2WKT - chains C and D of the 4 polymer chains in the assembly; structure by X-ray diffraction, 2.00 A resolution.

[Chain C]
Molecule: Acetyl-CoA acetyltransferase
Source organism: Zoogloea ramigera
Notes: EC 2.3.1.9
Reference sequence: P07097 (THIL_ZOORA); the construct has insertions or renumbered stretches relative to UniProt, so the offset changes along the chain: 1-10 = UniProt 2-11; 12-392 = UniProt 12-392
Amino-acid sequence (392 residues; each row starts with the number of its first residue):
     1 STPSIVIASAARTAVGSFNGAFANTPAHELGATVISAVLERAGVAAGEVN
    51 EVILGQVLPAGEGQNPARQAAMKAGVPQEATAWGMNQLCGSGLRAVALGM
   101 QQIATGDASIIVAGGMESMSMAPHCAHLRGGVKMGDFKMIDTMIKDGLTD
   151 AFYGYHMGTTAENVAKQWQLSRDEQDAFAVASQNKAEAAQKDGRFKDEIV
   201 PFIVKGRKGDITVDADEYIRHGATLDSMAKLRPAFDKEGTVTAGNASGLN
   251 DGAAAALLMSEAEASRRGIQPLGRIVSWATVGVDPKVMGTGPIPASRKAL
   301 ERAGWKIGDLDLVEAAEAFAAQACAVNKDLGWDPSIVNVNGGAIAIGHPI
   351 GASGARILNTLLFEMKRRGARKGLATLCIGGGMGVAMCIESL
Not modelled in the structure: 1-3
Sequence notes: engineered mutation Ala-316 (Asn in P07097)
Ligand contacts: coenzyme A (COA): Cys-89, Leu-148, His-156, Met-157, Gln-183, Arg-220, Ser-227, Met-228, Leu-231, Ala-234, Phe-235, Ala-243, Gly-244, Ala-246, Ser-247, Gly-248, Leu-249, Met-288, Ala-318, Phe-319, His-348, Cys-378

[Chain D]
Molecule: Acetyl-CoA acetyltransferase
Source organism: Zoogloea ramigera
Notes: EC 2.3.1.9
Reference sequence: P07097 (THIL_ZOORA); the construct has insertions or renumbered stretches relative to UniProt, so the offset changes along the chain: 1-10 = UniProt 2-11; 12-392 = UniProt 12-392
Amino-acid sequence (392 residues; each row starts with the number of its first residue):
     1 STPSIVIASAARTAVGSFNGAFANTPAHELGATVISAVLERAGVAAGEVN
    51 EVILGQVLPAGEGQNPARQAAMKAGVPQEATAWGMNQLCGSGLRAVALGM
   101 QQIATGDASIIVAGGMESMSMAPHCAHLRGGVKMGDFKMIDTMIKDGLTD
   151 AFYGYHMGTTAENVAKQWQLSRDEQDAFAVASQNKAEAAQKDGRFKDEIV
   201 PFIVKGRKGDITVDADEYIRHGATLDSMAKLRPAFDKEGTVTAGNASGLN
   251 DGAAAALLMSEAEASRRGIQPLGRIVSWATVGVDPKVMGTGPIPASRKAL
   301 ERAGWKIGDLDLVEAAEAFAAQACAVNKDLGWDPSIVNVNGGAIAIGHPI
   351 GASGARILNTLLFEMKRRGARKGLATLCIGGGMGVAMCIESL
Not modelled in the structure: 1-3
Sequence notes: engineered mutation Ala-316 (Asn in P07097)
Modified / non-standard residues: Cys-89 (s-hydroxycysteine; CSO)
Ligand contacts: coenzyme A (COA): Cys-89, Leu-148, His-156, Met-157, Arg-220, Ser-227, Met-228, Leu-231, Phe-235, Thr-242, Ala-243, Gly-244, Ala-246, Ser-247, Gly-248, Leu-249, Met-288, Ala-318, Phe-319, His-348, Cys-378

[Interface between chain C and chain D]
Contacting residue pairs - 145 pairs, chain C then chain D:
  Phe-18(C) / Arg-129(D)
  Asn-19(C) / Arg-129(D)
  Glu-51(C) / Arg-94(D)  salt bridge
  Glu-51(C) / Thr-280(D)
  Ala-60(C) / Ala-60(D)  hydrophobic
  Ala-60(C) / Asp-146(D)
  Gly-61(C) / Asp-146(D)  hydrogen bond (backbone-side chain)
  Glu-62(C) / Asp-146(D)  hydrogen bond (backbone-side chain)
  Gly-63(C) / Lys-145(D)
  Gly-63(C) / Asp-146(D)  hydrogen bond (backbone-side chain)
  Gln-64(C) / Leu-88(D)
  Gln-64(C) / Lys-145(D)  hydrogen bond (backbone-backbone)
  Gln-64(C) / Asp-146(D)
  Gln-64(C) / Gly-147(D)  hydrogen bond (side chain-backbone)
  Gln-64(C) / Leu-148(D)
  Gln-64(C) / Thr-149(D)
  Gln-64(C) / Asp-150(D)
  Gln-64(C) / Met-157(D)  hydrogen bond
  Gln-64(C) / Gly-380(D)
  Gln-64(C) / Gly-381(D)
  Asn-65(C) / Asn-86(D)
  Asn-65(C) / Met-383(D)
  Arg-68(C) / Phe-152(D)
  Arg-68(C) / Val-283(D)  hydrogen bond (side chain-backbone)
  Arg-68(C) / Gly-381(D)  hydrogen bond (side chain-backbone)
  Arg-68(C) / Gly-382(D)  hydrogen bond (side chain-backbone)
  Gln-69(C) / Ala-151(D)
  Gln-69(C) / Phe-152(D)
  Met-72(C) / Phe-152(D)  hydrophobic
  Met-72(C) / Pro-285(D)  hydrophobic
  Gln-78(C) / Gly-282(D)
  Gln-78(C) / Val-283(D)  hydrogen bond (backbone-backbone)
  Gln-78(C) / Asp-284(D)
  Gln-78(C) / Pro-285(D)
  Glu-79(C) / Val-281(D)
  Glu-79(C) / Gly-282(D)  hydrogen bond (backbone-backbone)
  Ala-80(C) / Gly-282(D)
  Thr-81(C) / Thr-280(D)
  Thr-81(C) / Val-281(D)
  Thr-81(C) / Gly-282(D)
  Thr-81(C) / Met-383(D)
  Ala-82(C) / Gln-87(D)
  Ala-82(C) / Met-383(D)  hydrogen bond (backbone-side chain)
  Trp-83(C) / Met-85(D)  hydrophobic
  Trp-83(C) / Asn-86(D)
  Trp-83(C) / Gln-87(D)
  Trp-83(C) / Arg-94(D)
  Trp-83(C) / Leu-98(D)  hydrophobic
  Gly-84(C) / Met-85(D)
  Gly-84(C) / Asn-86(D)  hydrogen bond (backbone-backbone)
  Met-85(C) / Trp-83(D)  hydrophobic
  Met-85(C) / Gly-84(D)
  Met-85(C) / Met-85(D)  hydrophobic
  Asn-86(C) / Asn-65(D)
  Asn-86(C) / Trp-83(D)
  Asn-86(C) / Gly-84(D)  hydrogen bond (backbone-backbone)
  Gln-87(C) / Trp-83(D)
  Leu-88(C) / Gln-64(D)
  Arg-94(C) / Glu-51(D)  salt bridge
  Arg-94(C) / Trp-83(D)
  Arg-94(C) / Gln-102(D)  hydrogen bond
  Leu-98(C) / Trp-83(D)  hydrophobic
  Leu-98(C) / Gln-102(D)
  Gln-101(C) / Gln-102(D)  hydrogen bond
  Gln-101(C) / Thr-105(D)  hydrogen bond
  Gln-101(C) / Asp-107(D)  hydrogen bond
  Gln-102(C) / Arg-94(D)  hydrogen bond
  Gln-102(C) / Leu-98(D)
  Gln-102(C) / Gln-101(D)  hydrogen bond
  Gln-102(C) / Trp-278(D)
  Thr-105(C) / Gln-101(D)  hydrogen bond
  Thr-105(C) / Thr-105(D)
  Asp-107(C) / Gln-101(D)  hydrogen bond
  Asp-107(C) / Trp-278(D)  hydrogen bond
  Asp-107(C) / Arg-302(D)  hydrogen bond (backbone-side chain)
  Met-119(C) / Arg-129(D)  hydrogen bond (backbone-side chain)
  Ser-120(C) / His-127(D)  hydrogen bond (backbone-side chain)
  Ser-120(C) / Arg-129(D)  hydrogen bond (backbone-side chain)
  Met-121(C) / His-127(D)
  Ala-122(C) / His-127(D)
  Ala-122(C) / Arg-129(D)  hydrogen bond (backbone-side chain)
  Pro-123(C) / Cys-125(D)  hydrophobic
  Pro-123(C) / Ala-126(D)
  Pro-123(C) / His-127(D)
  His-124(C) / Cys-125(D)
  His-124(C) / Ala-126(D)  hydrogen bond (backbone-backbone)
  Cys-125(C) / Pro-123(D)  hydrophobic
  Cys-125(C) / His-124(D)
  Cys-125(C) / Cys-125(D)  hydrophobic
  Ala-126(C) / Pro-123(D)
  Ala-126(C) / His-124(D)  hydrogen bond (backbone-backbone)
  His-127(C) / Ser-120(D)  hydrogen bond (side chain-backbone)
  His-127(C) / Met-121(D)
  His-127(C) / Ala-122(D)
  His-127(C) / Pro-123(D)
  Arg-129(C) / Phe-18(D)
  Arg-129(C) / Asn-19(D)
  Arg-129(C) / Met-119(D)  hydrogen bond (side chain-backbone)
  Arg-129(C) / Ser-120(D)  hydrogen bond (side chain-backbone)
  Arg-129(C) / Ala-122(D)  hydrogen bond (side chain-backbone)
  Arg-129(C) / Asp-141(D)  salt bridge
  Arg-129(C) / Met-143(D)
  Met-139(C) / Met-139(D)  hydrophobic
  Asp-141(C) / Arg-129(D)  salt bridge
  Met-143(C) / Arg-129(D)
  Lys-145(C) / Gly-61(D)
  Lys-145(C) / Gly-63(D)
  Lys-145(C) / Gln-64(D)  hydrogen bond (backbone-backbone)
  Asp-146(C) / Pro-59(D)
  Asp-146(C) / Ala-60(D)
  Asp-146(C) / Gly-61(D)  hydrogen bond (side chain-backbone)
  Asp-146(C) / Glu-62(D)  hydrogen bond (side chain-backbone)
  Asp-146(C) / Gly-63(D)  hydrogen bond (side chain-backbone)
  Asp-146(C) / Gln-64(D)
  Gly-147(C) / Gln-64(D)  hydrogen bond (backbone-side chain)
  Leu-148(C) / Gln-64(D)
  Thr-149(C) / Gln-64(D)
  Asp-150(C) / Gln-64(D)
  Ala-151(C) / Gln-69(D)
  Phe-152(C) / Arg-68(D)
  Phe-152(C) / Gln-69(D)
  Phe-152(C) / Met-72(D)  hydrophobic
  Met-157(C) / Gln-64(D)  hydrogen bond
  Trp-278(C) / Gln-102(D)
  Trp-278(C) / Asp-107(D)  hydrogen bond
  Thr-280(C) / Glu-51(D)
  Thr-280(C) / Thr-81(D)
  Val-281(C) / Glu-79(D)
  Val-281(C) / Thr-81(D)
  Gly-282(C) / Gln-78(D)
  Gly-282(C) / Glu-79(D)  hydrogen bond (backbone-backbone)
  Gly-282(C) / Ala-80(D)
  Gly-282(C) / Thr-81(D)
  Val-283(C) / Arg-68(D)  hydrogen bond (backbone-side chain)
  Val-283(C) / Gln-78(D)  hydrogen bond (backbone-backbone)
  Asp-284(C) / Gln-78(D)
  Pro-285(C) / Met-72(D)  hydrophobic
  Arg-302(C) / Asp-107(D)  hydrogen bond (side chain-backbone)
  Gly-380(C) / Gln-64(D)
  Gly-381(C) / Gln-64(D)
  Gly-381(C) / Arg-68(D)  hydrogen bond (backbone-side chain)
  Gly-382(C) / Arg-68(D)  hydrogen bond (backbone-side chain)
  Met-383(C) / Asn-65(D)
  Met-383(C) / Thr-81(D)
  Met-383(C) / Ala-82(D)  hydrogen bond (side chain-backbone)
Interface residues without a listed pair, chain C (69 interface residues in all): Ala-23, Asn-24, Pro-59, Ala-104, Leu-128, Thr-142
Interface residues without a listed pair, chain D (68 interface residues in all): Ala-23, Asn-24, Ala-104, Leu-128

[Summary]
69 residues of chain C face 68 of chain D across their interface, with 48 hydrogen bonds and 4 salt bridges.
Polar contacts include Glu-51(C)/Arg-94(D), Arg-94(C)/Glu-51(D) and Arg-129(C)/Asp-141(D). Bound to chain C:
coenzyme A. Bound to chain D: coenzyme A.
Here chain C is Acetyl-CoA acetyltransferase and chain D is Acetyl-CoA acetyltransferase, both from Zoogloea
ramigera. Entry 2WKT (Biosynthetic thiolase from Z. ramigera. complex of the N316A mutant with coenzyme A) was
determined by X-ray diffraction (same publication as 2WKU, 2WKV, 2WL4, 2WL5 and 2WL6).
